Entry 7YIA (X-ray diffraction, 2.43 A resolution); this record covers chain A.

== Chain A ==
Name: CD-NTase-associated protein 4
Source organism: Enterobacter cloacae
Notes: EC 3.1.-.-
UniProtKB: P0DUD5 (CAP4_ENTCL); residues 1-499 here = UniProt positions 1-499
Amino-acid sequence (500 residues; numbered 0 to 499; the number before each row is that of its first residue; numbering starts at 0):
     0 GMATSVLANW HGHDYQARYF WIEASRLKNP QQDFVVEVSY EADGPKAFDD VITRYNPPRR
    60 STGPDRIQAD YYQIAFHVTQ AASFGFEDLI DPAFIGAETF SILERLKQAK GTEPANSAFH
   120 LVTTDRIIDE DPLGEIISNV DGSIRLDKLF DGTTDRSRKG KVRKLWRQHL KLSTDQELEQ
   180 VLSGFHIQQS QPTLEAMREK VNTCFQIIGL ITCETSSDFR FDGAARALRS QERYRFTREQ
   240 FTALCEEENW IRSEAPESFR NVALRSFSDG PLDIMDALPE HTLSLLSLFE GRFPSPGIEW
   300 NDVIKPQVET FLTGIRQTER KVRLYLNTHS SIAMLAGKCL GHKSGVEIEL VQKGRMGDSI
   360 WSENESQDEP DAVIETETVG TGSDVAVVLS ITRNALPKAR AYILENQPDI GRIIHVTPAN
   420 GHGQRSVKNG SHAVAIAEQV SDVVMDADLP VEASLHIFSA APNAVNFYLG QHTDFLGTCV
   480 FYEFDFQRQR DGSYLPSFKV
Disordered / not traced: 0-5, 253-254
Construct notes: expression tag (0); engineered mutation Ala-74 (Lys in P0DUD5)
Metal / ion sites: Mg2+: Asp-49, Ile-73
UniProt features mapped onto this chain:
  - active site: Asp-49, Gln-72
  - binding site (Mg(2+)): Asp-49, Ile-73
  - mutagenesis: Met-1 to His-10 (Required for nuclease activity, still binds cAAG), Asn-326 (N326A: Slight reduction in DNase activity), His-328 (H328A: No change in DNase activity), Gln-351 (Q351A: Reduces binding of cAAG about 2.4-fold, significantly reduced protection against phage T2. Complete loss of cAAG binding ...), Arg-354 (R354A: Complete loss of cAAG binding; when associated with A-351, loss of resistance to T2), Thr-391 to Arg-392 (Complete loss of cAAG binding; when associated with A-351, loss of resistance to T2), Phe-483 (F483A: Reduced DNase activity), Tyr-493 (Y493A: Greatly reduced DNase activity)

== In short ==
The Mg2+ site is built by Asp-49 and Ile-73. From UniProt: active-site residues Asp-49 and Gln-72,
Mg2+-binding residues Asp-49 and Ile-73 and 18 mutagenesis sites.
Chain A is CD-NTase-associated protein 4 (Enterobacter cloacae); the structure, Crystal structure of K74A
mutant of Cap4 SAVED domain-containing receptor from Enterobacter cloacae, was determined by X-ray diffraction
(same publication as 7YIB).
